8A5Y - chains O and Q of the 17 polymer chains in the assembly; structure by electron microscopy, 4.90 A resolution (low resolution: residue-level contacts below are approximate; hydrogen-bond / salt-bridge calls are withheld).

[Chain O]
Protein: Anaphase-promoting complex subunit 5
Organism: Saccharomyces cerevisiae
UniProtKB: Q08683 (APC5_YEAST); residues 1-685 here = UniProt positions 1-685
Sequence (685 residues; each row starts with the number of its first residue):
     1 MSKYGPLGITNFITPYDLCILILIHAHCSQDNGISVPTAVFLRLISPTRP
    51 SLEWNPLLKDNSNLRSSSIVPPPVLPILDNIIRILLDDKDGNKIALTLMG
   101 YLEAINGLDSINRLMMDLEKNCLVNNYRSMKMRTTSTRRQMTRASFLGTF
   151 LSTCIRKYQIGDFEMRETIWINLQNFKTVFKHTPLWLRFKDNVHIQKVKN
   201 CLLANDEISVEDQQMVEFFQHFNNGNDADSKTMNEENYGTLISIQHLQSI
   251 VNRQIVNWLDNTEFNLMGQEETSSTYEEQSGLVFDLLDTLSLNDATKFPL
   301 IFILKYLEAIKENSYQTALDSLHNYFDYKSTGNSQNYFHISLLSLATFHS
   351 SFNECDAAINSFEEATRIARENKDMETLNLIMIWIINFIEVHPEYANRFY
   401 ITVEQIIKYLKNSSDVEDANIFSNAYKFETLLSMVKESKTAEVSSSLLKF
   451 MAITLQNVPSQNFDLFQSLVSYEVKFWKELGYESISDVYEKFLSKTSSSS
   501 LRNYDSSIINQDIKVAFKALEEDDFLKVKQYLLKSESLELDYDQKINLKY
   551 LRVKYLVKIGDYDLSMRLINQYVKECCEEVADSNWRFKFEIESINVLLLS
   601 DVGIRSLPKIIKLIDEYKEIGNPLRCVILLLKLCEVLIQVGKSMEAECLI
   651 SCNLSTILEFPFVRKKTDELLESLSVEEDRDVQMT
Not modelled in the structure: 1-2, 261-275, 676-685

[Chain Q]
Protein: Anaphase-promoting complex subunit 4
Organism: Saccharomyces cerevisiae
UniProtKB: Q04601 (APC4_YEAST); residue numbers follow UniProt; this construct covers 1-652
Sequence (652 residues; numbered 1 to 652; the number before each row is that of its first residue):
     1 MSSPINDYFIDYNPLFPIFATRIAKGLAIYRVSDHARLAVIPIRNINLVA
    51 NYDWDTTTGKFLSIFFKDGTIRIHDIFKDGRLVSFLRIPSTKISKGIWDR
   101 IPLRYEPNNRDFACNIIDDLPKLIRFVKDSKRINIVPYTQPNSLWRGPDE
   151 DDLDSNEKLDVHVVFNEGNDKITVFFNGDYAVFLSVDNIENENSLKSIIK
   201 VQDGFYQCFYEDGTVQTLNLGPLLQSKSSVNLLNYIMVIKELIGYMLTHL
   251 EFINRELATPYLDFVKRLCDEAYGYGKLKSELEALFLLGEISCDLEDWLC
   301 NSVGEKNFKRWKYLGCEAYQKTVQILTLIFVPACERIIIYVEKLRAILQA
   351 FSIQNKLSYTSDLTAVEVLLKSSQKLLTMTLNSIIGLGRDETLFEKFFIW
   401 FNDRLHEALDEDYKLKFQFEDDLYFGYDLLSYFDRILSKKGTEPSSIIDV
   451 KLYRDLINSMSDMEKDIAQSNVNSHIQQHILVDLKTDVFAQKYPSSQINL
   501 LDAIKLPKHNYIVYLIQVTKHNSAQEPFSEENKKKLYIGTLKDENLGIIS
   551 KESSVKIPALFKSYRLSSTRFVPNRVHSLLRDIGLSDSNYHSSHVTDYRG
   601 ENYENEEDDGTIAIPAYIRENRENDDFIACTAKVSVDGRSASLVFPKEKQ
   651 NV
Not modelled in the structure: 1-4, 594-616, 651-652

[Chain O / chain Q interface]
Residue-residue contacts (87; chain O residue first):
  H27(O) - L288(Q)
  T38(O) - E283(Q)
  T38(O) - L287(Q)
  L42(O) - F286(Q)
  L42(O) - Y427(Q)
  L42(O) - L430(Q)
  R43(O) - Y427(Q)
  S46(O) - L423(Q)
  R49(O) - F419(Q)
  R49(O) - E420(Q)
  R49(O) - D422(Q)
  P50(O) - E420(Q)
  S66(O) - Y424(Q)
  S67(O) - T392(Q)
  S68(O) - D428(Q)
  S68(O) - S431(Q)
  V70(O) - Y424(Q)
  V70(O) - Y427(Q)
  P71(O) - Y427(Q)
  Y127(O) - G289(Q)
  Y127(O) - I291(Q)
  R128(O) - E296(Q)
  R128(O) - E407(Q)
  R128(O) - A408(Q)
  R128(O) - E411(Q)
  K131(O) - C293(Q)
  K131(O) - E296(Q)
  R139(O) - E290(Q)
  Q140(O) - E290(Q)
  M141(O) - L288(Q)
  T142(O) - L288(Q)
  T142(O) - G289(Q)
  A144(O) - F419(Q)
  S145(O) - L287(Q)
  S145(O) - L288(Q)
  S145(O) - G289(Q)
  F146(O) - F286(Q)
  F146(O) - L287(Q)
  L147(O) - L287(Q)
  R253(O) - Y424(Q)
  T440(O) - D119(Q)
  A441(O) - D119(Q)
  S444(O) - D119(Q)
  S444(O) - P121(Q)
  L448(O) - P121(Q)
  M451(O) - T327(Q)
  L455(O) - V323(Q)
  L455(O) - T327(Q)
  L455(O) - I384(Q)
  V458(O) - G388(Q)
  V458(O) - T392(Q)
  F466(O) - I385(Q)
  E473(O) - E335(Q)
  W477(O) - E335(Q)
  W477(O) - I339(Q)
  Y482(O) - I339(Q)
  S484(O) - Q374(Q)
  I485(O) - E335(Q)
  I485(O) - I338(Q)
  V488(O) - Q374(Q)
  V488(O) - L377(Q)
  V488(O) - T378(Q)
  Y489(O) - V331(Q)
  Y489(O) - E335(Q)
  K491(O) - T378(Q)
  F492(O) - T378(Q)
  F492(O) - L381(Q)
  F492(O) - N382(Q)
  K618(O) - F112(Q)
  G621(O) - C114(Q)
  C626(O) - F112(Q)
  L630(O) - F112(Q)
  E645(O) - R110(Q)
  S651(O) - Q354(Q)
  C652(O) - R110(Q)
  N653(O) - R110(Q)
  N653(O) - D111(Q)
  N653(O) - F112(Q)
  L654(O) - A350(Q)
  L654(O) - Q354(Q)
  S655(O) - A346(Q)
  S655(O) - A350(Q)
  T656(O) - A113(Q)
  L658(O) - E342(Q)
  L658(O) - A346(Q)
  E659(O) - E342(Q)
  E659(O) - A346(Q)
Other interface residues (no listed pair), chain O (73 interface residues in all): A39, F41, P47, S51, L52, T149, S249, A452, Q456, P459, S460, Q461, L480, I614, C648, F660, P661, R664, L671
Other interface residues (no listed pair), chain Q (63 interface residues in all): I116, L120, S228, L285, S292, L328, K343, R345, I347, Q349, I353, R389, E391, L393, R404, G426

[In short]
73 residues of chain O and 63 residues of chain Q are in contact.
Chain O is Anaphase-promoting complex subunit 5 and chain Q is Anaphase-promoting complex subunit 4, both from
Saccharomyces cerevisiae; the structure, S. cerevisiae apo unphosphorylated APC/C, was determined by electron
microscopy.
